PDB entry 8SY5 | electron microscopy, 2.70 A resolution | chains J and K of the 8 polymer chains in the assembly

[Chain J]
Molecule: DNA-directed RNA polymerase subunit beta'
Source organism: Escherichia coli
Notes: EC 2.7.7.6
Reference sequence: P0A8T7 (RPOC_ECOLI); residue numbers follow UniProt; this construct covers 1-1407
Chain sequence (1430 residues; row label = number of the first residue in the row):
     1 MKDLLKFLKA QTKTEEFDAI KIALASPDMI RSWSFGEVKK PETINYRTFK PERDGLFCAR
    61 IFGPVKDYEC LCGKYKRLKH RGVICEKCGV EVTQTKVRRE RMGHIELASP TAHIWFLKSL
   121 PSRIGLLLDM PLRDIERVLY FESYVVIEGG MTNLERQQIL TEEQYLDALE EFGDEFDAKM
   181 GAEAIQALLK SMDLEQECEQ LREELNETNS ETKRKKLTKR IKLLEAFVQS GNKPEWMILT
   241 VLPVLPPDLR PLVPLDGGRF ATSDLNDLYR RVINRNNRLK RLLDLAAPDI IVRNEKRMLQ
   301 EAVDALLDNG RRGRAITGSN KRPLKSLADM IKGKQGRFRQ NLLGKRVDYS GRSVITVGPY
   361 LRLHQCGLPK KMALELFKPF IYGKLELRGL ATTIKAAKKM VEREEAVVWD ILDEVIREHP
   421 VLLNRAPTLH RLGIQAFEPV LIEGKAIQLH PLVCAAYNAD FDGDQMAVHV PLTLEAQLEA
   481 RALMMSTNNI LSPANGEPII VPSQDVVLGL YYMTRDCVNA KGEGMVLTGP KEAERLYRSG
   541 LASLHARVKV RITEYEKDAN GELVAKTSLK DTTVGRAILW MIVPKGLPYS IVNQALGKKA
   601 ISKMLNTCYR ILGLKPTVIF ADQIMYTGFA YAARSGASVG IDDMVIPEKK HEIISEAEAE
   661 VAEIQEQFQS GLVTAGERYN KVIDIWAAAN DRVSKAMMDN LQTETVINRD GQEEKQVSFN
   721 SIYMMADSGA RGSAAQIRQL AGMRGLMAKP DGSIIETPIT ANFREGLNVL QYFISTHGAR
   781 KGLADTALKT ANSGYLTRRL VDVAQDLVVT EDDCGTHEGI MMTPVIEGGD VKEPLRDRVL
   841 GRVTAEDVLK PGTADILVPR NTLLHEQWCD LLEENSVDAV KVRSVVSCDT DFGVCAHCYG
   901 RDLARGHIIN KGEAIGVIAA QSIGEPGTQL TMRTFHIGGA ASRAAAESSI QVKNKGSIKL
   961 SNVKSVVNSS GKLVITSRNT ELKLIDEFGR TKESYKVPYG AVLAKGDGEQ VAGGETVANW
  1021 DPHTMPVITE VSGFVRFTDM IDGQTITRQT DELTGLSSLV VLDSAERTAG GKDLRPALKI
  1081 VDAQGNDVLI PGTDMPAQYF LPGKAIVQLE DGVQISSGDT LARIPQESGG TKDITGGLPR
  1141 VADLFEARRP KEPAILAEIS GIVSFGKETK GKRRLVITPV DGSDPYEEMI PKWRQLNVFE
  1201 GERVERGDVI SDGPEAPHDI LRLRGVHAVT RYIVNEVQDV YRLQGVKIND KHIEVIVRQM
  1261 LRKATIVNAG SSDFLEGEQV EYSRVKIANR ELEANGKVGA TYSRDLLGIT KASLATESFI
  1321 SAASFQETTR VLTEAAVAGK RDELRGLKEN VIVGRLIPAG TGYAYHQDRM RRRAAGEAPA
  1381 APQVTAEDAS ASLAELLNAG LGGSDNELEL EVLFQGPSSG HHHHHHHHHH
Unresolved in the structure: 1-15, 143-180, 206-214, 825-832, 941-1135, 1151-1215, 1267-1277, 1374-1430
Sequence notes: expression tag (1408-1430)
UniProt features mapped onto this chain:
  - binding site (Zn(2+)): C70, C72, C85, C88, C814, C888, C895, C898
  - binding site (Mg(2+)): D460, D462, D464
  - modified residue: K983 (N6-acetyllysine)
  - mutagenesis: Q504 (Q504P: Resistant to antibiotics salinamide A and B), N690 (N690D: Resistant to antibiotics salinamide A and B), M697 (M697V: Resistant to antibiotics salinamide A and B), A735 (A735T: Resistant to antibiotics salinamide A and B), R738 (R738C/H/P/S: Resistant to antibiotics salinamide A and B), A748 (A748E: Resistant to antibiotics salinamide A and B), P758 (P758S/T: Resistant to antibiotics salinamide A and B), F763 (F763C: Resistant to antibiotics salinamide A and B), S775 (S775A: Resistant to antibiotics salinamide A and B), A779 (A779T/V: Resistant to antibiotics salinamide A and B), R780 (R780C: Resistant to antibiotics salinamide A and B), G782 (G782A/C: Resistant to antibiotics salinamide A and B), 1 further mutagenesis entry in UniProt
Metal / ion sites: Zn2+ site 1: C70, C72, C85, C88; Mg2+: D460, D462, D464 (together with X0F); Zn2+ site 2: C814, C888, C895
Small-molecule neighbours: X0F (2-oxo-2-hydroadenosine 5'-(tetrahydrogen triphosphate)): R425, P427, N458, D460, D462, D464, T790, M932, F935, H936
From the paper describing this entry:
  - binding site for Template single stranded DNA: A426, P427
  - binding site for X0F: R425, M932, F935, H936

[Chain K]
Molecule: DNA-directed RNA polymerase subunit omega
Source organism: Escherichia coli
Notes: EC 2.7.7.6
Reference sequence: P0A800 (RPOZ_ECOLI); residues 9-99 here correspond to UniProt positions 1-91 (UniProt number = residue number - 8)
Chain sequence (91 residues; each row starts with the number of its first residue):
     9 MARVTVQDAV EKIGNRFDLV LVAARRARQM QVGGKDPLVP EENDKTTVIA LREIEEGLIN
    69 NQILDVRERQ EQQEQEAAEL QAVTAIAEGR R
Unresolved in the structure: 9, 81-99

[Chain J / chain K interface]
Residue-residue contacts (24; chain J residue first):
  H364(J) with V12(K)
  R417(J) with N51(K), hydrogen bond (side chain-backbone); K53(K)
  E418(J) with R11(K); D52(K); K53(K); V56(K)
  L474(J) with Q39(K)
  E475(J) with A32(K); R36(K), salt bridge
  L478(J) with A31(K), hydrophobic; A32(K)
  R481(J) with A10(K)
  A482(J) with R24(K), hydrogen bond (backbone-side chain)
  L483(J) with R24(K)
  T487(J) with V12(K), hydrogen bond (side chain-backbone)
  N488(J) with R24(K)
  L614(J) with T13(K); Q15(K)
  R905(J) with R24(K)
  N910(J) with N23(K)
  E913(J) with F25(K)
  G1360(J) with F25(K)
  T1361(J) with F25(K)
Interface residues without a listed pair, chain J (22 interface residues in all): E414, E479, K615, K911, G912
Interface residues without a listed pair, chain K (24 interface residues in all): V14, D16, V28, L29, A35, T54, T55, L59

[Summary]
The interface between chain J and chain K involves 22 residues on one side and 24 on the other, with 3
hydrogen bonds and 1 salt bridge. Polar contacts include E475(J)-R36(K), R417(J)-N51(K) and A482(J)-R24(K).
From the paper: a binding site for X0F at R425(J), M932(J) and F935(J) among others; a binding site for
Template single stranded DNA at A426(J) and P427(J).
Chain J is DNA-directed RNA polymerase subunit beta' and chain K is DNA-directed RNA polymerase subunit omega,
both from Escherichia coli; the structure, E. coli DNA-directed RNA polymerase transcription elongation
complex bound the unnatural dS-BTP base pair in the ..., was determined by electron microscopy, deposited
together with 8SY6 and 8SY7.
